PDB entry 5B5N | X-ray diffraction, 3.30 A resolution | chains S and U of the 36 polymer chains in the assembly

== Chain S (and U) ==
Protein: LH1 alpha polypeptide
From: Thermochromatium tepidum
Notes: chain U of this document is another copy of the same molecule, construct and numbering; everything in this record applies to it too
UniProt: D2Z0P2 (D2Z0P2_THETI); residue numbers follow UniProt; this construct covers 1-61
Amino-acid sequence (61 residues; row label = number of the first residue in the row):
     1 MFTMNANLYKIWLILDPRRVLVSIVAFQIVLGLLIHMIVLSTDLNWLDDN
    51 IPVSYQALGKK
Disordered / not traced: 1
Metal / ion sites: barium ion site 1: Asp-43, Asn-45, Asp-49 (shared with Tyr-55(U), Gln-56(U) of chain U); barium ion site 2: Tyr-55 (shared with 2 residues of chain Q)
Small-molecule neighbours:
  - bacteriochlorophyll a (BCL), molecule 1: Leu-15, Ile-24, Ile-35
  - bacteriochlorophyll a (BCL), molecule 2: Val-22, Val-25, Gln-28, Ile-29, His-36, Val-39, Trp-46
  - bacteriochlorophyll a (BCL), molecule 3: Gln-28, Leu-31, Gly-32, Ile-35, His-36, Val-39, Leu-44
  - spirilloxanthin (CRT), molecule 1: Asn-7, Leu-8, Lys-10, Ile-11, Ile-14
  - spirilloxanthin (CRT), molecule 2: Leu-21, Ile-24, Phe-27, Gln-28, Leu-31, Leu-34, Ile-35, Ile-38
  - spirilloxanthin (CRT), molecule 3: Ile-29, Gly-32, Leu-33, His-36, Met-37

== How chain S and chain U interact ==
Residue-residue contacts (23; chain S residue first):
  Ile-11(S) with Leu-21(U), hydrophobic
  Phe-27(S) with Ile-29(U), hydrophobic
  Ile-38(S) with Met-37(U), hydrophobic
  Thr-42(S) with Leu-47(U); Asp-48(U)
  Asp-43(S) with Leu-47(U); Asp-48(U); Asn-50(U), hydrogen bond (side chain-backbone); Ile-51(U), hydrogen bond (side chain-backbone); Tyr-55(U); Gln-56(U)
  Leu-44(S) with Leu-47(U), hydrophobic; Tyr-55(U), hydrophobic
  Asn-45(S) with Gln-56(U)
  Asp-48(S) with Gln-56(U), hydrogen bond (backbone-side chain)
  Asp-49(S) with Tyr-55(U); Gln-56(U); Gly-59(U); Lys-60(U), hydrogen bond (backbone-backbone)
  Asn-50(S) with Gly-59(U), hydrogen bond (side chain-backbone); Lys-60(U)
  Ile-51(S) with Leu-58(U); Gly-59(U)
Interface residues without a listed pair, chain S (15 interface residues in all): Ile-14, Leu-15, Leu-34, Ser-41
Interface residues without a listed pair, chain U (17 interface residues in all): Arg-18, Val-22, Leu-33, Leu-40, Asp-49

== Overview ==
The interface between chain S and chain U involves 15 residues on one side and 17 on the other, with 5
hydrogen bonds. Polar pairs include Asp-43(S)/Asn-50(U), Asp-43(S)/Ile-51(U) and Asp-48(S)/Gln-56(U). Ligands
of chain S: 3 copies of spirilloxanthin and 3 copies of bacteriochlorophyll a.
Both chains are LH1 alpha polypeptide (Thermochromatium tepidum). Entry 5B5N (Crystal structure of the
Ba-substituted LH1-RC complex from Tch. tepidum) was determined by X-ray diffraction, deposited together with
5B5M.
